Entry 6D0D (X-ray diffraction, 1.85 A resolution); this record covers chains A and B.

# Chain A (and B)
Protein: Protease
Source organism: Human immunodeficiency virus 1
Notes: chain B of this document is another copy of the same molecule, construct and numbering; everything in this record applies to it too
UniProtKB: C8B467 (C8B467_9HIV1); numbering as in UniProt (aligned over 1-99)
Amino-acid sequence (99 residues; each row starts with the number of its first residue):
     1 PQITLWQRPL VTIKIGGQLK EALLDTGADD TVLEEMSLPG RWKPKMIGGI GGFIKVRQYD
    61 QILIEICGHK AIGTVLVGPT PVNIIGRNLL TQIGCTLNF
Ligand contacts: FQ4 ((3aS,4S,7aR)-hexahydro-4H-furo[2,3-b]pyran-4-yl [(2S,3R)-1-(4-fluorophenyl)-3-hydroxy-4-{[(4-methoxyphenyl)sulfonyl](2-methylpropyl)amino}butan-2-yl]carbamate): Arg8, Leu23, Asp25, Gly27, Ala28, Asp29, Asp30, Val32, Ile47, Gly48, Gly49, Ile50, Leu76, Pro81, Val82, Ile84

# Interface between chain A and chain B
Residue-residue contacts (99; chain A residue first):
  Pro1(A) with Leu97(B); Asn98(B); Phe99(B), hydrogen bond (backbone-backbone)
  Gln2(A) with Thr96(B), hydrogen bond; Leu97(B); Asn98(B), hydrogen bond
  Ile3(A) with Thr96(B); Leu97(B), hydrogen bond (backbone-backbone); Phe99(B), hydrophobic
  Thr4(A) with Thr96(B)
  Leu5(A) with Thr26(B); Arg87(B), hydrogen bond (backbone-side chain); Leu90(B), hydrophobic; Thr91(B); Cys95(B)
  Trp6(A) with Arg87(B), hydrogen bond (backbone-side chain); Thr91(B)
  Gln7(A) with Arg87(B), hydrogen bond (backbone-side chain)
  Arg8(A) with Asp29(B), salt bridge; Arg87(B)
  Pro9(A) with Thr26(B); Arg87(B); Leu97(B), hydrophobic
  Leu23(A) with Gly27(B)
  Leu24(A) with Thr26(B), hydrogen bond (backbone-side chain); Leu97(B), hydrophobic; Phe99(B), hydrophobic
  Asp25(A) with Asp25(B); Thr26(B); Gly27(B), hydrogen bond (side chain-backbone)
  Thr26(A) with Leu5(B); Pro9(B); Leu24(B), hydrogen bond (side chain-backbone); Asp25(B); Thr26(B), hydrogen bond (side chain-backbone); Leu97(B)
  Gly27(A) with Leu23(B); Asp25(B), hydrogen bond (backbone-side chain)
  Asp29(A) with Arg8(B)
  Gly49(A) with Ile50(B); Pro81(B)
  Ile50(A) with Ile47(B), hydrophobic; Gly49(B); Ile54(B); Thr80(B); Pro81(B)
  Gly51(A) with Gly51(B); Gly52(B); Ile54(B)
  Gly52(A) with Gly51(B)
  Ile54(A) with Ile50(B); Gly51(B)
  Cys67(A) with Phe99(B), hydrophobic
  His69(A) with Phe99(B)
  Thr80(A) with Ile50(B)
  Pro81(A) with Gly49(B); Ile50(B)
  Arg87(A) with Leu5(B), hydrogen bond (side chain-backbone); Trp6(B), hydrogen bond (side chain-backbone); Gln7(B); Arg8(B); Pro9(B)
  Leu90(A) with Leu5(B), hydrophobic
  Thr91(A) with Leu5(B); Trp6(B)
  Ile93(A) with Phe99(B)
  Gly94(A) with Asn98(B); Phe99(B)
  Cys95(A) with Leu5(B); Leu97(B), hydrophobic; Asn98(B); Phe99(B), hydrophobic
  Thr96(A) with Gln2(B), hydrogen bond; Ile3(B); Thr4(B); Thr96(B); Leu97(B); Asn98(B), hydrogen bond (backbone-backbone)
  Leu97(A) with Pro1(B); Gln2(B); Ile3(B), hydrogen bond (backbone-backbone); Pro9(B), hydrophobic; Leu24(B), hydrophobic; Thr26(B); Cys95(B), hydrophobic; Thr96(B); Leu97(B), hydrophobic
  Asn98(A) with Pro1(B); Gln2(B), hydrogen bond; Gly94(B); Cys95(B); Thr96(B), hydrogen bond (backbone-backbone); Asn98(B), hydrogen bond
  Phe99(A) with Pro1(B), hydrogen bond (backbone-backbone); Cys67(B), hydrophobic; His69(B); Ile93(B); Gly94(B); Cys95(B), hydrophobic
Also at the interface, not in a pair above, chain A (40 interface residues in all): Val32, Ile47, Gly48, Phe53, Pro79, Ile84
Also at the interface, not in a pair above, chain B (40 interface residues in all): Val32, Gly48, Phe53, Ile66, Pro79

# Overview
The chain A/chain B interface involves 40 residues from each chain, with 21 hydrogen bonds and 1 salt bridge.
Polar contacts include Arg8(A)-Asp29(B), Gln2(A)-Thr96(B) and Gln2(A)-Asn98(B). Bound to chain A: compound
FQ4.
Both chains are Protease (Human immunodeficiency virus 1). Entry 6D0D (X-ray crystal structure of wild type
HIV-1 protease in complex with GRL-087-13) was determined by X-ray diffraction, deposited together with 6D0E.
